PDB entry 7ARC | electron microscopy, 2.88 A resolution | chains E and F of the 16 polymer chains in the assembly

Chain E:
Molecule: 24 kDa
Organism: Polytomella sp. Pringsheim 198.80
Chain sequence (276 residues; each row starts with the number of its first residue):
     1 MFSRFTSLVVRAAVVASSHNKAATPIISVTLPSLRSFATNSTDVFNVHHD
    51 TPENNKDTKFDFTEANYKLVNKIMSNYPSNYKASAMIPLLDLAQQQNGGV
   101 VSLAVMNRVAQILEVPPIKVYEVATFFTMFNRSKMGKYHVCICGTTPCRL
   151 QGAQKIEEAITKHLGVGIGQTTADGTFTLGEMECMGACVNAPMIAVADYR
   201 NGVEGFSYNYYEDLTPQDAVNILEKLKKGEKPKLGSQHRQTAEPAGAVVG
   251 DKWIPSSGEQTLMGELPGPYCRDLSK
Disordered / not traced: 1-38, 274-276
Ion coordination: 2Fe-2S cluster Fe: Cys143, Cys148, Cys184, Cys188
Ligand contacts: 2Fe-2S cluster (FES): Cys143, Thr145, Pro147, Cys148, Cys184, Met185, Gly186, Ala187, Cys188, Met193

Chain F:
Molecule: 51 kDa
Organism: Polytomella sp. Pringsheim 198.80
Chain sequence (469 residues; row label = number of the first residue in the row):
     1 MQRSTGAALRFAGFRSRCLSLLRTFSTQAPPAAAPEKTTFGGLRDQDRIF
    51 TNIYGRHDPYIKGAEARGDWYMTKDLVGKGRDWIIDQIKKSGLRGRGGAG
   101 FASGLKWSFMPKVSDGRPSYLVVNGDESEPGTCKDREIMRHEPHKLVEGC
   151 LVAGTAMGARAGYIYIRGEFVNERKAVERAVAEAYAKGYLGKNACGSGVD
   201 FDLFVHYGAGAYICGEETALIESLEGKQGKPRLKPPFPAGMGLYGCPTTV
   251 TNVETVAVSPTILRRGPEWFSSFGRKNNAGTKLFAISGHVNRPVTVEEEM
   301 SIPLRELIERHAGGVRGGWDNLLAIIPGGSSVPLLPKKMCDDVIMDFDAL
   351 RTAQSGLGTAAVIVMNKDTDVIDAIARLSYFYKHESCGQCTPCREGTGWL
   401 YDIMSRMRKGDARLEEIDMLWEITKQIEGHTICALGDAAAWPVQGLIRHF
   451 RSEMEDRIKNADQQRISAH
Disordered / not traced: 1-34, 465-469
Ion coordination: 4Fe-4S cluster Fe: Cys387, Cys390, Cys393, Cys433
Ligand contacts:
  - FMN (flavin mononucleotide): Gly95, Arg96, Gly97, Ala99, Lys106, Asn124, Asp126, Glu127, Ser128, Tyr212, Ile213, Gly215, Glu216, Glu217, Val250, Thr251, Asn252, Thr255, Ala434, Leu435
  - 4Fe-4S cluster (SF4): Ile213, Pro231, Ser386, Cys387, Gly388, Gln389, Cys390, Cys393, Arg394, Thr431, Ile432, Cys433, Leu435, Gly436

Interface between chain E and chain F:
Contacting residue pairs - 134 pairs, chain E then chain F:
  Asn76(E) - Tyr163(F)  hydrogen bond (backbone-side chain)
  Asn76(E) - Phe204(F)
  Tyr77(E) - Tyr163(F)  hydrophobic
  Tyr77(E) - His206(F)  hydrogen bond
  Pro78(E) - Tyr163(F)
  Pro78(E) - Tyr244(F)
  Tyr81(E) - Tyr244(F)  hydrophobic
  Ala83(E) - Glu225(F)
  Ala83(E) - Gly226(F)
  Ser84(E) - His206(F)
  Ser84(E) - Leu224(F)  hydrogen bond (side chain-backbone)
  Ser84(E) - Glu225(F)  hydrogen bond (side chain-backbone)
  Ser84(E) - Tyr244(F)  hydrogen bond
  Met86(E) - Gly226(F)
  Ile87(E) - Tyr207(F)
  Ile87(E) - Gly208(F)
  Ile87(E) - Ala209(F)  hydrophobic
  Ile87(E) - Ser223(F)
  Pro88(E) - Tyr207(F)
  Asp91(E) - Tyr207(F)
  Asp91(E) - Gly208(F)
  Glu122(E) - Gln228(F)  hydrogen bond (backbone-side chain)
  Val123(E) - Gly226(F)
  Val123(E) - Lys227(F)
  Phe126(E) - Gln228(F)
  Phe126(E) - Gly229(F)
  Phe126(E) - Cys387(F)  hydrophobic
  Phe127(E) - Ala209(F)  hydrophobic
  Phe127(E) - Gly210(F)
  Phe127(E) - Ala211(F)  hydrophobic
  Phe127(E) - Cys214(F)  hydrophobic
  Thr128(E) - Ala209(F)
  Thr128(E) - Gly210(F)  hydrogen bond (side chain-backbone)
  Met129(E) - Gly168(F)
  Met129(E) - Glu169(F)
  Met129(E) - Ala209(F)  hydrogen bond (backbone-backbone)
  Phe130(E) - Ala209(F)  hydrophobic
  Gly144(E) - Arg377(F)  hydrogen bond (backbone-side chain)
  Thr145(E) - Pro130(F)
  Thr146(E) - Ala374(F)  hydrogen bond (side chain-backbone)
  Thr146(E) - Arg377(F)
  Thr146(E) - Leu378(F)
  Pro147(E) - Pro130(F)
  Pro147(E) - Ile363(F)  hydrophobic
  Arg149(E) - Asp373(F)  salt bridge
  Arg149(E) - Arg377(F)
  Leu150(E) - His289(F)
  Leu150(E) - Val364(F)
  Leu150(E) - Met365(F)  hydrophobic
  Gln151(E) - Gly288(F)
  Gln151(E) - Pro293(F)
  Gln151(E) - Arg316(F)  hydrogen bond
  Glu181(E) - Arg377(F)  salt bridge
  Glu181(E) - Tyr380(F)
  Glu183(E) - Arg377(F)  salt bridge
  Glu183(E) - Tyr380(F)
  Glu183(E) - Phe381(F)
  Glu183(E) - Glu385(F)
  Cys184(E) - Glu129(F)  hydrogen bond (side chain-backbone)
  Cys184(E) - Pro130(F)
  Cys184(E) - Arg167(F)  hydrogen bond (backbone-side chain)
  Met185(E) - Arg167(F)
  Met185(E) - Phe170(F)
  Gly186(E) - Glu127(F)
  Gly186(E) - Cys133(F)
  Gly186(E) - Arg136(F)
  Gly186(E) - Arg167(F)
  Gly186(E) - Phe170(F)
  Cys188(E) - Pro130(F)  hydrogen bond (side chain-backbone)
  Cys188(E) - Gly131(F)
  Cys188(E) - Thr132(F)
  Cys188(E) - Cys133(F)
  Cys188(E) - Ser287(F)
  Val189(E) - Cys133(F)  hydrophobic
  Val189(E) - Ile286(F)
  Val189(E) - Pro293(F)
  Val189(E) - Val294(F)
  Tyr208(E) - Glu169(F)
  Tyr208(E) - Val171(F)  hydrophobic
  Tyr208(E) - Asn172(F)  hydrogen bond (backbone-side chain)
  Asn209(E) - Asn172(F)
  Tyr210(E) - Arg136(F)
  Tyr210(E) - Glu169(F)
  Tyr210(E) - Phe170(F)
  Glu212(E) - Arg136(F)  salt bridge
  Arg239(E) - Pro293(F)  hydrogen bond (side chain-backbone)
  Thr241(E) - Tyr54(F)  hydrogen bond (side chain-backbone)
  Thr241(E) - Arg140(F)
  Thr241(E) - His141(F)
  Ala242(E) - Tyr54(F)
  Ala242(E) - Thr295(F)
  Glu243(E) - Pro293(F)
  Pro244(E) - Arg292(F)
  Pro244(E) - Val294(F)  hydrophobic
  Gly246(E) - Asn291(F)
  Gly246(E) - Pro293(F)
  Ala247(E) - Val290(F)
  Ala247(E) - Asn291(F)
  Ala247(E) - Pro293(F)
  Ala247(E) - Arg316(F)
  Val248(E) - Arg316(F)  hydrogen bond (backbone-side chain)
  Val249(E) - Arg316(F)
  Ser256(E) - Arg292(F)
  Gly258(E) - Arg292(F)
  Glu259(E) - Arg292(F)
  Glu259(E) - Arg310(F)  salt bridge
  Thr261(E) - Arg48(F)
  Thr261(E) - Tyr54(F)
  Thr261(E) - His311(F)
  Leu262(E) - Arg48(F)
  Leu262(E) - Thr51(F)
  Leu262(E) - Tyr54(F)  hydrophobic
  Met263(E) - Arg56(F)
  Leu266(E) - Thr51(F)
  Leu266(E) - His57(F)
  Pro267(E) - Asp45(F)
  Gly268(E) - Arg67(F)
  Pro269(E) - Ala66(F)
  Pro269(E) - Arg67(F)
  Pro269(E) - Gly68(F)
  Pro269(E) - Tyr71(F)  hydrophobic
  Tyr270(E) - Tyr71(F)
  Tyr270(E) - Arg264(F)
  Tyr270(E) - Arg265(F)
  Cys271(E) - Tyr71(F)  hydrophobic
  Cys271(E) - Met72(F)  hydrophobic
  Arg272(E) - Trp83(F)
  Arg272(E) - Gln87(F)
  Arg272(E) - Ile262(F)
  Arg272(E) - Leu263(F)  hydrogen bond (side chain-backbone)
  Arg272(E) - Arg264(F)  hydrogen bond (side chain-backbone)
  Arg272(E) - Arg265(F)
  Arg272(E) - Gly266(F)
  Arg272(E) - Pro267(F)
Also at the interface, not in a pair above, chain E (64 interface residues in all): Ile73, Gln154, Met182, Ala187, Phe206, Ser257, Glu265
Also at the interface, not in a pair above, chain F (87 interface residues in all): Gln46, Phe50, Glu65, Glu137, Lys175, Ile213, Lys230, Glu268, Ala285, Val296, Thr369, His384

Overview:
64 residues of chain E and 87 residues of chain F are in contact, with 20 hydrogen bonds and 5 salt bridges.
Polar contacts include Arg149(E)-Asp373(F), Glu181(E)-Arg377(F) and Glu183(E)-Arg377(F). Chain E binds 2Fe-2S
cluster. Ligands of chain F: flavin mononucleotide and 4Fe-4S cluster.
Chain E is 24 kDa and chain F is 51 kDa, both from Polytomella sp. Pringsheim 198.80; the structure, Cryo-EM
structure of Polytomella Complex-I (peripheral arm), was determined by electron microscopy (same publication
as 7AQQ, 7AQR, 7AQW, 7AR7, 7AR8, 7AR9, 7ARB and 7ARD).
